8Z4L - chains K and N of the 14 polymer chains in the assembly; structure by electron microscopy, 2.85 A resolution.

== Chain K ==
Protein: a protein
Chain sequence (609 residues; numbered 1 to 609; the number before each row is that of its first residue):
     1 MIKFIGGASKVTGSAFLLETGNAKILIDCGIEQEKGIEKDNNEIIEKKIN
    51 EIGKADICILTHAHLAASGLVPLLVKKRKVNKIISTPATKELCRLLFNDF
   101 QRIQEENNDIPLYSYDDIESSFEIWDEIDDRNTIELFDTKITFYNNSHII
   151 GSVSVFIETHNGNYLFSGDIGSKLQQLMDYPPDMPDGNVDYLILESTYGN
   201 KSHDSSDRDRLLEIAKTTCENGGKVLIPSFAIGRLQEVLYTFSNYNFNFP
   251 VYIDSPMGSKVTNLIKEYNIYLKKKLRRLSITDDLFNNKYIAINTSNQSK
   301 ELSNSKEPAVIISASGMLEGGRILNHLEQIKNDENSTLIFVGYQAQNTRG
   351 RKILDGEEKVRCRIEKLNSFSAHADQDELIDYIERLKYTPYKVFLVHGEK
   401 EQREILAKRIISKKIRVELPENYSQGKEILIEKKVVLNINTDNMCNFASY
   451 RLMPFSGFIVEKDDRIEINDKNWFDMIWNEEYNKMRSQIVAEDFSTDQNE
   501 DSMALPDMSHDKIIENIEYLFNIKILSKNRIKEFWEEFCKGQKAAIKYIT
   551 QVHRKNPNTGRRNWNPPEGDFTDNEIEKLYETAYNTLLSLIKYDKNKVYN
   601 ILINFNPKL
Disordered / not traced: 1-138, 146-153, 168-183, 195-376, 396-404, 421-432, 441, 496-503

== Chain N ==
Molecule: 60-nt RNA strand
Sequence (60 nucleotides; numbered -19 to 40; the number before each row is that of its first residue; numbers below 1 keep their minus sign (G-19 is residue -19)):
   -19 GAACAGAAGAACACCUAAACGCGAAGCGCACCUAAUUUCGAAUCCAGCAU
    31 GAGAAGCUAA
Disordered / not traced: -19 to -17, -11 to 2, 38-40

== Interface between chain K and chain N ==
Pairs across the interface (19; chain K residue first):
  Ser527(K) with U23(N), hydrogen bond to the phosphate; C24(N), phosphate contact
  Lys528(K) with C24(N), hydrogen bond to the phosphate; C25(N), salt bridge to the phosphate
  Asn529(K) with U23(N), hydrogen bond to the phosphate; C24(N), hydrogen bond to the phosphate
  Arg530(K) with A22(N), salt bridge to the phosphate; U23(N), salt bridge to the phosphate
  Asn556(K) with U18(N), phosphate contact; C19(N), hydrogen bond to the phosphate
  Asn558(K) with U18(N), phosphate contact; C19(N), phosphate contact
  Thr559(K) with U18(N), sugar contact
  Asn563(K) with A21(N), hydrogen bond to the sugar; A22(N), sugar contact
  Asn565(K) with A22(N), hydrogen bond to the sugar; U23(N), sugar contact
  Lys608(K) with A26(N), phosphate contact; G27(N), salt bridge to the phosphate
Other interface residues (no listed pair), chain K (12 interface residues in all): Ile525, Arg561
Other interface residues (no listed pair), chain N (10 interface residues in all): G20

== Summary ==
The interface between chain K and chain N involves 12 residues on one side and 10 on the other; the contacts
include 7 hydrogen bonds and 4 salt bridges. Polar contacts include Asn563(K)-A21(N), Asn565(K)-A22(N) and
Ser527(K)-U23(N).
Here chain K is a protein and chain N is a 60-nt RNA strand. Entry 8Z4L (Cryo-EM structure of CTR-bound type
VII CRISPR-Cas complex at substrate-engaged state I) was determined by electron microscopy together with 8YHD,
8YHE, 8Z4J, 8Z99, 8Z9C and 8Z9E from the same study.
